PDB entry 6P19 | electron microscopy, 3.80 A resolution | chains 2 and C of the 9 polymer chains in the assembly

== Chain 2 ==
Molecule: DNA (123-MER) fragment carrying phage-21 pR' promoter, pause element, and transcribed region, template strand
Sequence (123 nucleotides; numbered 1 to 123; the number before each row is that of its first residue):
     1 CTACCACAACGAGGTACCTCTCCACCACTCACCCAAAATTTAAATCCCAC
    51 CCTTCCAACTTAACACTCACTAACTCCACCTTATGCGAATAGTGTTGCTC
   101 ATTTGCTCAATGATGTCAACACG
Disordered / not traced: 1, 29-123

== Chain C ==
Name: DNA-directed RNA polymerase subunit beta
From: Escherichia coli (strain K12)
Notes: EC 2.7.7.6
Reference sequence: P0A8V2 (RPOB_ECOLI); numbering as in UniProt (aligned over 1-1342)
Amino-acid sequence (1342 residues; each row starts with the number of its first residue):
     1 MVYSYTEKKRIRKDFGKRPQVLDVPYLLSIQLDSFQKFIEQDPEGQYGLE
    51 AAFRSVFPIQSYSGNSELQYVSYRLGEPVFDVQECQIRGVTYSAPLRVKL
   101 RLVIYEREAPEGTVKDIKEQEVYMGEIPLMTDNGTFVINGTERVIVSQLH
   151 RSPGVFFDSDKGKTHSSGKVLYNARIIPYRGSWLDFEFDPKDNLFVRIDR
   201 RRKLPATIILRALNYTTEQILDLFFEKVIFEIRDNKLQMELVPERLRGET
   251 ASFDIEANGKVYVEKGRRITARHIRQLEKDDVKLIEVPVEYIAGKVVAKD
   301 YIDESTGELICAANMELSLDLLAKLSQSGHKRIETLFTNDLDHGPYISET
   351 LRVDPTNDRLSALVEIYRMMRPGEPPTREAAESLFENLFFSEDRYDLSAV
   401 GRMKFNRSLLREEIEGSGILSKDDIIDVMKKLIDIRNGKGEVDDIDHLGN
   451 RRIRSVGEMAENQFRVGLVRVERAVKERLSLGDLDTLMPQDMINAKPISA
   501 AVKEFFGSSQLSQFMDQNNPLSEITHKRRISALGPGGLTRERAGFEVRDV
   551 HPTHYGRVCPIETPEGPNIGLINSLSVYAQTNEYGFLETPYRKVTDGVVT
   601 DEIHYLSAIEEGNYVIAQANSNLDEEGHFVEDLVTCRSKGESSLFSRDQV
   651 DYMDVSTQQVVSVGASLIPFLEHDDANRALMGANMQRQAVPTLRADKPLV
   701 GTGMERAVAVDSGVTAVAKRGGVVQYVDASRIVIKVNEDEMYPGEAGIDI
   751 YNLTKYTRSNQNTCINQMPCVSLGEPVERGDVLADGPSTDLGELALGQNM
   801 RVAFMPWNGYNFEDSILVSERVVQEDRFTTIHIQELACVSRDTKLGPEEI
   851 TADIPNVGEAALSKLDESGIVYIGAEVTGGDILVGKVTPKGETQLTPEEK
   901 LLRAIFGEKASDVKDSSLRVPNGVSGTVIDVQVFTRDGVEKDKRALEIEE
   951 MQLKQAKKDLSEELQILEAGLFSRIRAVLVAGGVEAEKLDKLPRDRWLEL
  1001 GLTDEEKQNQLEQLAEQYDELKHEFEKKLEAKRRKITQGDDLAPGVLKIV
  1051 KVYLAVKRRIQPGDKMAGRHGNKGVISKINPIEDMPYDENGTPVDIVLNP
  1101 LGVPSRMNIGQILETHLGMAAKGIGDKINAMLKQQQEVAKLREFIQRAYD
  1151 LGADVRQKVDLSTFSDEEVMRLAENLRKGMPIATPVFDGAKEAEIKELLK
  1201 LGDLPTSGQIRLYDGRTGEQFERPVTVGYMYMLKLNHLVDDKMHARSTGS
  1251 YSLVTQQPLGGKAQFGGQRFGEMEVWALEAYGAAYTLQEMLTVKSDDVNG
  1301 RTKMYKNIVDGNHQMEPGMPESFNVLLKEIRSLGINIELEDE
Disordered / not traced: 1-2, 894-909
Swiss-Prot annotation at these positions:
  - modified residue (N6-acetyllysine): Lys1022, Lys1200

== How chain 2 and chain C interact ==
Residue-residue contacts - 13 pairs, chain 2 then chain C:
  DA6(2) - Lys191(C)  sugar contact
  DC7(2) - Lys203(C)  salt bridge to the phosphate
  DG13(2) - Glu541(C)  hydrogen bond to the base
  DA16(2) - Arg1269(C)  salt bridge to the phosphate
  DC17(2) - Gln1268(C)  sugar contact
  DC17(2) - Arg1269(C)  hydrogen bond to the phosphate
  DC18(2) - Gly1261(C)  phosphate contact
  DC18(2) - Lys1262(C)  hydrogen bond to the phosphate
  DC20(2) - Phe514(C)  sugar contact
  DT21(2) - Arg143(C)  phosphate contact
  DC22(2) - Asn139(C)  hydrogen bond to the phosphate
  DC22(2) - Gly507(C)  sugar contact
  DC23(2) - Lys503(C)  salt bridge to the phosphate
Interface residues without a listed pair, chain 2 (12 interface residues in all): DT15, DT19
Interface residues without a listed pair, chain C (19 interface residues in all): Thr141, Ser508, Asn762, Lys1242, Gly1267, Gly1271, Met1273

== Overview ==
Chain 2 and chain C form an interface of 12 and 19 residues respectively, with 4 hydrogen bonds and 3 salt
bridges. Polar pairs include DG13(2)-Glu541(C), DC17(2)-Arg1269(C) and DC18(2)-Lys1262(C).
Chain 2 is DNA (123-MER) fragment carrying phage-21 pR' promoter, pause element, and transcribed region,
template strand and chain C is DNA-directed RNA polymerase subunit beta (Escherichia coli (strain K12)); the
structure, Q21 transcription antitermination complex: loaded complex, was determined by electron microscopy
together with 6P18, 6P1A, 6P1B and 6P1C from the same study.
